Entry 6WNA (X-ray diffraction, 2.40 A resolution); this record covers chains A and H of the 3 polymer chains in the assembly.

== Chain A ==
Name: IgG receptor FcRn large subunit p51
Source organism: Homo sapiens
Notes: fragment: extracellular region
Reference sequence: P55899 (FCGRN_HUMAN); residues 4-267 here correspond to UniProt positions 27-290 (UniProt number = residue number + 23)
Amino-acid sequence (264 residues; row label = number of the first residue in the row):
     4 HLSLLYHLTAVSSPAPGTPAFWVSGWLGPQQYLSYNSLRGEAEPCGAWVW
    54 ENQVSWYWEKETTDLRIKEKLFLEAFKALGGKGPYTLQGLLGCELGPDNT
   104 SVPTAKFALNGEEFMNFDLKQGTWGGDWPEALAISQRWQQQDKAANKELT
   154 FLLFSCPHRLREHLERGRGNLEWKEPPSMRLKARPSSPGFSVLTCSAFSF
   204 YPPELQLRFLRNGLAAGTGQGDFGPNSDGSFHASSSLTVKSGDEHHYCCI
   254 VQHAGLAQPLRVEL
Cystine bridges: C96-C159, C198-C252
UniProt features mapped onto this chain:
  - glycosylation: N102 (N-linked (GlcNAc...) asparagine)

== Chain H ==
Name: Immunoglobulin heavy constant gamma 4
Source organism: Homo sapiens
Notes: fragment: domains Ch2 and Ch3
Reference sequence: P01861 (IGHG4_HUMAN); residues 238-444 here correspond to UniProt positions 118-324 (UniProt number = residue number - 120)
Amino-acid sequence (207 residues; each row starts with the number of its first residue):
   238 PSVFLFPPKPKDTLYITREPEVTCVVVDVSQEDPEVQFNWYVDGVEVHNA
   288 KTKPREEQFNSTYRVVSVLTVLHQDWLNGKEYKCKVSNKGLPSSIEKTIS
   338 KAKGQPREPQVYTFPPEQEEMTKNQVSLRCLVKGFYPSDIAVEWESNGQP
   388 ENNYKTTKPVLDSDGSFRLESRLTVDKSRWQEGNVFSCSVMHEALHNHYT
   438 QKSLSLS
Unresolved in the structure: 267-270, 326-328
Sequence notes: engineered mutation Y252 (Met132 in P01861), T254 (Ser134 in P01861), E256 (Thr136 in P01861), F351 (Leu231 in P01861), E354 (Ser234 in P01861), R366 (Thr246 in P01861), K395 (Pro275 in P01861), R405 (Phe285 in P01861), E407 (Tyr287 in P01861)
Cystine bridges: C261-C321, C367-C425
Glycans and other covalent adducts: glycan linked to N297
UniProt features mapped onto this chain:
  - glycosylation: N297 (N-linked (GlcNAc...) (complex) asparagine)
From the paper describing this entry:
  - mutagenesis - S354E: unchanged binding to IgG receptor FcRn large subunit p51 (chain A)
  - mutagenesis - S354E: increased stability
  - post-translational modification sites: N297 (proposed by the authors, not directly observed)

== Chain A / chain H interface ==
Residue-residue contacts (25; chain A residue first):
  L112(A) - I253(H)  hydrophobic
  L112(A) - T254(H)
  E115(A) - I253(H)
  E115(A) - L309(H)
  E115(A) - H310(H)  salt bridge
  E116(A) - I253(H)
  F117(A) - I253(H)  hydrophobic
  G129(A) - N434(H)  hydrogen bond (backbone-side chain)
  D130(A) - N434(H)
  D130(A) - H435(H)  hydrogen bond (backbone-side chain)
  W131(A) - T250(H)
  W131(A) - L251(H)
  W131(A) - I253(H)
  W131(A) - H310(H)
  W131(A) - Q311(H)
  W131(A) - L314(H)  hydrophobic
  W131(A) - N434(H)  hydrogen bond (backbone-side chain)
  W131(A) - H435(H)
  P132(A) - L251(H)
  P132(A) - Y252(H)  hydrophobic
  P132(A) - N434(H)
  E133(A) - Y252(H)
  E133(A) - I253(H)  hydrogen bond (side chain-backbone)
  E133(A) - T254(H)  hydrogen bond
  L135(A) - N434(H)
Interface residues without a listed pair, chain A (12 interface residues in all): Y88, N113
Interface features reported in the paper:
  - interface residues, chain H: I253(H), T254(H)

== Overview ==
Chain A and chain H form an interface of 12 and 11 residues respectively; the contacts include 5 hydrogen
bonds and 1 salt bridge. Polar pairs include E115(A)-H310(H), G129(A)-N434(H) and D130(A)-H435(H). The paper
reports that S354E of chain H increases stability; interface residues I253(H) and T254(H).
Chain A is IgG receptor FcRn large subunit p51 and chain H is Immunoglobulin heavy constant gamma 4, both from
Homo sapiens; the structure, Next generation monomeric IgG4 Fc, was determined by X-ray diffraction together
with 6WIB, 6WMH and 6WOL from the same study.
